PDB entry 1C0W | X-ray diffraction, 3.20 A resolution | chains F and C of the 6 polymer chains in the assembly

# Chain F
Molecule: 21-nt DNA strand
Sequence (21 nucleotides; numbered 501 to 521; the number before each row is that of its first residue):
   501 ATTAGGTTAG GCTACCCTAA T

# Chain C
Molecule: Diphtheria toxin repressor
From: Corynebacterium diphtheriae
UniProtKB: P33120 (DTXR_CORDI); numbering as in UniProt (aligned over 2-226)
Amino-acid sequence (225 residues; numbered 2 to 226; the number before each row is that of its first residue):
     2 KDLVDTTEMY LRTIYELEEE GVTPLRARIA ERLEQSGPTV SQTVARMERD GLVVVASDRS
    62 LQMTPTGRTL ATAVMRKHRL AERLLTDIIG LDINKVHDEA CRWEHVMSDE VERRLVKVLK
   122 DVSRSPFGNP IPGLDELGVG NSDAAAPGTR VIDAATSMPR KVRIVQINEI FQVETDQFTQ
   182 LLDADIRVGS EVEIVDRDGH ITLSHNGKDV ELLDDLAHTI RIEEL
Unresolved in the structure: 141-164, 189-210, 223-226
Metal / ion sites: Co2+ site 1: Met-10, Cys-102, Glu-105, His-106; Co2+ site 2: His-79, Glu-83, His-98, Glu-170, Gln-173

# Interface between chain F and chain C
Contacting residue pairs - 12 pairs, chain F then chain C:
  DG505(F) / Leu-26(C)  phosphate contact
  DG505(F) / Ala-28(C)  sugar contact
  DG505(F) / Arg-29(C)  salt bridge to the phosphate
  DG505(F) / Arg-60(C)  phosphate contact
  DG506(F) / Leu-26(C)  phosphate contact
  DG506(F) / Arg-27(C)  salt bridge to the phosphate
  DG506(F) / Ala-28(C)  hydrogen bond to the phosphate
  DG506(F) / Arg-60(C)  hydrogen bond to the sugar
  DT507(F) / Arg-27(C)  salt bridge to the phosphate
  DT507(F) / Pro-39(C)  base contact
  DT507(F) / Ser-42(C)  hydrogen bond to the phosphate
  DT508(F) / Pro-39(C)  base contact
Interface residues without a listed pair, chain F (6 interface residues in all): DA504, DA509
Interface residues without a listed pair, chain C (8 interface residues in all): Gly-38

# Summary
Chain F and chain C form an interface of 6 and 8 residues respectively; the contacts include 3 hydrogen bonds
and 3 salt bridges. Polar contacts include DG506(F)/Arg-60(C), DG506(F)/Ala-28(C) and DT507(F)/Ser-42(C).
Met-10(C), Cys-102(C), Glu-105(C) and His-106(C) form the Co2+ site 1.
Chain F is a 21-nt DNA strand and chain C is Diphtheria toxin repressor (Corynebacterium diphtheriae); the
structure, Crystal structure of the cobalt-activated diphtheria toxin repressor-DNA complex reveals a metal
binding sh-like domain, was determined by X-ray diffraction.
